PDB entry 9PCZ | electron microscopy, 3.65 A resolution | chains J and L of the 14 polymer chains in the assembly

== Chain J ==
Protein: Syntaxin-1A
From: Rattus norvegicus
Reference sequence: P32851 (STX1A_RAT); numbering as in UniProt (aligned over 1-267)
Sequence (267 residues; each row starts with the number of its first residue):
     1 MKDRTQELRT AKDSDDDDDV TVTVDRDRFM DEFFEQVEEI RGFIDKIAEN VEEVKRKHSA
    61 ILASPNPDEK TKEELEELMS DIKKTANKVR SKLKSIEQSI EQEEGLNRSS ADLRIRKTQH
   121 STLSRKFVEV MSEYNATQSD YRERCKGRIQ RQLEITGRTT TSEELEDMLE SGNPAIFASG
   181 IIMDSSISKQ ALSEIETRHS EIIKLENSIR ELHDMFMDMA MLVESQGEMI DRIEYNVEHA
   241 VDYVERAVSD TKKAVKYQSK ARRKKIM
Not modelled in the structure: 1-196, 259-267
Curated features (UniProtKB/Swiss-Prot):
  - site: Lys253, Ala254 (Microbial infection: Cleavage)
  - modified residue (Phosphoserine): Ser14, Ser64, Ser95, Ser188
  - cross-link (Glycyl lysine isopeptide (Lys-Gly)): Lys252 (interchain with G-Cter in SUMO), Lys253 (interchain with G-Cter in SUMO), Lys256 (interchain with G-Cter in SUMO)

== Chain L ==
Protein: Synaptosomal-associated protein 25
From: Rattus norvegicus
Reference sequence: P60881 (SNP25_RAT); numbering as in UniProt (aligned over 1-206)
Sequence (222 residues; numbered -15 to 206; the number before each row is that of its first residue; numbers below 1 keep their minus sign (Met-15 is residue -15)):
   -15 MGSSHHHHHH SQDPNSMAED ADMRNELEEM QRRADQLADE SLESTRRMLQ LVEESKDAGI
    45 RTLVMLDEQG EQLERIEEGM DQINKDMKEA EKNLTDLGKF AGLAVAPANK LKSSDAYKKA
   105 WGNNQDGVVA SQPARVVDER EQMAISGGFI RRVTNDAREN EMDENLEQVS GIIGNLRHMA
   165 LDMGNEIDTQ NRQIDRIMEK ADSNKTRIDE ANQRATKMLG SG
Not modelled in the structure: -15 to 20, 84-206
Sequence notes: expression tag (-15 to 0); conflict Ala85 (Cys in P60881), Ala88 (Cys in P60881), Ala90 (Cys in P60881), Ala92 (Cys in P60881)
Curated features (UniProtKB/Swiss-Prot):
  - region: Gly111 to Val120 (Interaction with ZDHHC13 and ZDHHC17)
  - site ((Microbial infection) Cleavage): Arg180, Ile181, Gln197, Arg198
  - modified residue: Thr138 (Phosphothreonine), Ser154 (Phosphoserine), Ser187 (Phosphoserine)
  - mutagenesis: Val113 (V113A: Inhibits interaction with ZDHHC13 and ZDHHC17), Gln116 (Q116A: Inhibits interaction with ZDHHC13 and ZDHHC17), Pro117 (P117A: Inhibits interaction with ZDHHC13 and ZDHHC17)

== How chain J and chain L interact ==
Pairs across the interface (27):
  Ile202(J) with Ser28(L); Met32(L)
  Leu205(J) with Met32(L), hydrophobic
  Glu206(J) with Arg31(L); Met32(L)
  Ile209(J) with Leu35(L), hydrophobic
  His213(J) with Leu35(L); Glu38(L)
  Phe216(J) with Ala42(L), hydrophobic; Gly43(L); Thr46(L)
  Val223(J) with Met49(L), hydrophobic
  Gly227(J) with Met49(L); Gln53(L)
  Ile230(J) with Gln53(L); Gln56(L); Leu57(L), hydrophobic
  Glu234(J) with Arg59(L), salt bridge
  Val241(J) with Gly63(L); Gln66(L); Ile67(L), hydrophobic
  Val244(J) with Ile67(L), hydrophobic
  Val248(J) with Ala74(L), hydrophobic
  Lys252(J) with Asn77(L), hydrogen bond; Leu78(L)
  Val255(J) with Leu78(L), hydrophobic; Leu81(L), hydrophobic
Other interface residues (no listed pair), chain J (22 interface residues in all): Ala220, Gln226, Asp231, Ile233, Val237, Ala240, Lys256
Other interface residues (no listed pair), chain L (25 interface residues in all): Ser25, Val36, Ser39, Ile60, Met71

== Summary ==
22 residues of chain J face 25 of chain L across their interface; the contacts include 1 hydrogen bond and 1
salt bridge. Among the polar pairs are Glu234(J)-Arg59(L) and Lys252(J)-Asn77(L). Curated annotation (UniProt)
lists 3 mutagenesis sites on chain L.
Chain J is Syntaxin-1A and chain L is Synaptosomal-associated protein 25, both from Rattus norvegicus; the
structure, 22bin20S complex (NSF-alphaSNAP-2:2 syntaxin-1a:SNAP-25), hydrolyzing, class 15, was determined by
electron microscopy together with 9OJR, 9OJU, 9OJZ, 9OK3, 9OK5, 9OKC and 17 further entries from the same
study.
